PDB entry 6V1T | electron microscopy, 3.39 A resolution | chains q and y of the 60 polymer chains in the assembly

== Chain q (and y) ==
Molecule: Capsid protein VP1
Source organism: Adeno-associated virus
Notes: chain y of this document is another copy of the same molecule, construct and numbering; everything in this record applies to it too
UniProtKB: B4Y886 (B4Y886_9VIRU); residue numbers follow UniProt; this construct covers 218-738
Sequence (521 residues; row label = number of the first residue in the row):
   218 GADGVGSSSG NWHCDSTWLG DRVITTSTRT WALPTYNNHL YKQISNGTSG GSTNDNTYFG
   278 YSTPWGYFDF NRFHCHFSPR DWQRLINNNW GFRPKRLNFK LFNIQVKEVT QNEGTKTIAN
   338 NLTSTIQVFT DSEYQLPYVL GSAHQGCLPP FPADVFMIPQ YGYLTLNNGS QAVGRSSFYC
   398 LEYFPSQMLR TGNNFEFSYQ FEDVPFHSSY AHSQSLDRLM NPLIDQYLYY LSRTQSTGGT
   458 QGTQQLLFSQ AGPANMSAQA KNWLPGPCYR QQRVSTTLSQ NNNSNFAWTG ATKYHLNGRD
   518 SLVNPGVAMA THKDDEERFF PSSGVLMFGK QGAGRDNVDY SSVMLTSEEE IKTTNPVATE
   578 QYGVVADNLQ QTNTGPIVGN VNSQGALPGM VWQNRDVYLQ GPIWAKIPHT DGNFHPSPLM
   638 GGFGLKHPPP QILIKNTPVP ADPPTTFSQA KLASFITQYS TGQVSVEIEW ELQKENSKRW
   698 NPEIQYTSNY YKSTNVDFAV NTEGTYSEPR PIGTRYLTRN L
Sequence notes: conflict Asn-315 (Ser in B4Y886), Gln-417 (Thr in B4Y886)
From the paper describing this entry:
  - specificity-determining residues: Ser-269, Asn-472 (proposed by the authors, not directly observed)

== How chain q and chain y interact ==
Residue-residue contacts - 97 pairs, chain q then chain y:
  Val-222(q) / Arg-407(y)
  Gly-223(q) / Gly-221(y)
  Gly-223(q) / Arg-407(y)
  Gly-223(q) / Thr-408(y)
  Gly-223(q) / Gly-409(y)  hydrogen bond (backbone-backbone)
  Ser-224(q) / Arg-407(y)
  Ser-224(q) / Asn-410(y)
  Ser-225(q) / Met-405(y)  hydrogen bond (side chain-backbone)
  Ser-225(q) / Arg-407(y)
  Ser-225(q) / Asn-410(y)  hydrogen bond (backbone-side chain)
  Gly-227(q) / Met-405(y)
  Asn-228(q) / Met-405(y)
  Trp-229(q) / Gln-344(y)
  Trp-229(q) / Glu-399(y)  hydrogen bond (side chain-backbone)
  Trp-229(q) / Phe-401(y)
  Trp-229(q) / Pro-402(y)
  Trp-229(q) / Ser-403(y)  hydrogen bond (backbone-backbone)
  Trp-229(q) / Met-405(y)
  Cys-231(q) / Glu-399(y)
  Cys-231(q) / Tyr-400(y)
  Asp-232(q) / Pro-402(y)
  Ser-233(q) / Tyr-400(y)  hydrogen bond
  Ala-249(q) / Pro-657(y)  hydrophobic
  Ala-249(q) / Leu-669(y)  hydrophobic
  Pro-251(q) / Pro-660(y)  hydrophobic
  Pro-251(q) / Pro-661(y)
  Tyr-253(q) / Thr-662(y)
  Tyr-253(q) / Phe-664(y)
  Ser-295(q) / Tyr-400(y)
  Asp-298(q) / Tyr-400(y)  hydrogen bond
  Asn-320(q) / Thr-342(y)
  Asn-320(q) / Met-405(y)  hydrogen bond
  Gln-322(q) / Thr-340(y)  hydrogen bond
  Gln-322(q) / Ser-341(y)
  Gln-322(q) / Arg-407(y)
  Gln-322(q) / Val-656(y)
  Lys-324(q) / Asn-338(y)
  Lys-324(q) / Val-656(y)
  Lys-324(q) / Ile-673(y)
  Thr-332(q) / Asn-329(y)
  Lys-333(q) / Asp-659(y)  salt bridge
  Ile-335(q) / Ile-673(y)  hydrophobic
  Asn-337(q) / Asn-338(y)
  Asn-337(q) / Thr-340(y)  hydrogen bond
  Gln-362(q) / Gln-666(y)  hydrogen bond
  Gly-363(q) / Phe-664(y)
  Phe-368(q) / Tyr-258(y)  hydrophobic
  Phe-368(q) / Phe-395(y)  hydrophobic
  Phe-368(q) / Cys-397(y)  hydrophobic
  Pro-369(q) / Cys-397(y)
  Pro-369(q) / Glu-399(y)
  Ala-370(q) / Tyr-258(y)  hydrophobic
  Ala-370(q) / Glu-399(y)
  Asp-371(q) / Lys-668(y)  salt bridge
  Val-372(q) / Lys-668(y)
  Val-372(q) / Leu-669(y)  hydrogen bond (backbone-backbone)
  Val-372(q) / Phe-672(y)  hydrophobic
  Met-374(q) / Pro-660(y)  hydrophobic
  Met-374(q) / Pro-661(y)
  Met-374(q) / Thr-663(y)
  Met-374(q) / Phe-664(y)
  Met-374(q) / Leu-669(y)  hydrophobic
  Ile-375(q) / Phe-664(y)
  Pro-376(q) / Phe-664(y)  hydrophobic
  Thr-408(q) / Arg-407(y)
  Tyr-676(q) / Pro-657(y)  hydrogen bond (side chain-backbone)
  Tyr-676(q) / Ala-658(y)
  Tyr-676(q) / Asp-659(y)  hydrogen bond (side chain-backbone)
  Tyr-676(q) / Pro-660(y)
  Thr-678(q) / Pro-657(y)
  Gln-680(q) / Thr-654(y)
  Asn-706(q) / Gly-391(y)
  Tyr-707(q) / Gly-391(y)
  Tyr-707(q) / Arg-392(y)
  Lys-709(q) / Asn-385(y)  hydrogen bond
  Lys-709(q) / Gln-388(y)
  Lys-709(q) / Ala-389(y)
  Ser-710(q) / Gln-388(y)
  Ser-710(q) / Ala-389(y)  hydrogen bond (backbone-backbone)
  Thr-711(q) / Gln-260(y)  hydrogen bond (backbone-side chain)
  Thr-711(q) / Gln-388(y)  hydrogen bond
  Asn-712(q) / Gln-260(y)
  Val-713(q) / Phe-276(y)  hydrophobic
  Val-713(q) / Tyr-278(y)
  Val-713(q) / Ala-389(y)  hydrophobic
  Val-713(q) / Ser-393(y)
  Ala-716(q) / Tyr-278(y)
  Ala-716(q) / Phe-395(y)  hydrophobic
  Val-717(q) / Tyr-258(y)  hydrophobic
  Val-717(q) / Gln-260(y)
  Val-717(q) / Tyr-278(y)
  Val-717(q) / Phe-395(y)  hydrophobic
  Asn-718(q) / Gln-260(y)  hydrogen bond (backbone-backbone)
  Thr-719(q) / Lys-259(y)
  Thr-719(q) / Gln-260(y)
  Gly-721(q) / Tyr-258(y)
  Gly-721(q) / Lys-668(y)
Other interface residues (no listed pair), chain q (58 interface residues in all): Ala-219, His-230, Thr-247, Thr-252, Phe-319, Ile-321, Phe-373, Ser-705, Tyr-708, Glu-720
Other interface residues (no listed pair), chain y (56 interface residues in all): Gly-218, Ala-219, Val-222, His-256, Leu-257, Glu-325, Leu-339, Val-390, Gln-404, Pro-655, Ser-665

== In short ==
The interface between chain q and chain y involves 58 residues on one side and 56 on the other; the contacts
include 19 hydrogen bonds and 2 salt bridges. Polar pairs include Lys-333(q)/Asp-659(y), Asp-371(q)/Lys-668(y)
and Ser-225(q)/Met-405(y). The paper reports specificity determinants Ser-269(q) and Asn-472(q).
Both chains are Capsid protein VP1 (Adeno-associated virus). Entry 6V1T (Empty AAVrh.39 particle) was
determined by electron microscopy (same publication as 6O9R, 6V10, 6V12, 6V1G and 6V1Z).
